Entry 1IQU (X-ray diffraction, 2.20 A resolution); this record covers chain A.

== Chain A ==
Name: photolyase
From: Thermus thermophilus
Notes: EC 4.1.99.3
UniProt: P61497 (PHR_THET8); residues 1-420 here = UniProt positions 1-420
Amino-acid sequence (420 residues; numbered 1 to 420; the number before each row is that of its first residue):
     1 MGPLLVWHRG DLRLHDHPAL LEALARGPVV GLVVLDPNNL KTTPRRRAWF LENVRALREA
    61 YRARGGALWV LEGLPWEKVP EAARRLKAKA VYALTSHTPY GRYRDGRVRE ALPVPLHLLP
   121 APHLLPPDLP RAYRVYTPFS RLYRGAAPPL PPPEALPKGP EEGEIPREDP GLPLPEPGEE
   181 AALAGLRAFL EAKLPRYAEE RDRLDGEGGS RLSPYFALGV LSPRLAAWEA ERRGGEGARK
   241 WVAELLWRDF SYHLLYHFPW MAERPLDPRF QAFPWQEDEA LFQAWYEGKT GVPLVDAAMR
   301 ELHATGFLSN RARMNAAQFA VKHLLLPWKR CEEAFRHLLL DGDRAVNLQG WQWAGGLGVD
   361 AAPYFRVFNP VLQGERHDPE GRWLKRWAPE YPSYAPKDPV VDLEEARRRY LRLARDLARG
Unresolved in the structure: 1, 417-420
Residues lining bound ligands:
  - FAD (flavin-adenine dinucleotide): Y197, G209, S210, R211, L212, S213, F216, W241, E244, L245, W247, R248, S251, F307, L308, S309, N310, R313, M314, A317, F335, L339, D341, G342, D343, V346, N347, Q349, G350, W351
  - thymine (TDR): W247, N310, M314, Q349, G350, W353
Reported in the primary citation:
  - binding site for thymine: W247, N310, M314, Q349, W353
  - conformationally variable residues: M314, W353

== In short ==
Bound to chain A: thymine and flavin-adenine dinucleotide. From the paper: a binding site for thymine at W247,
N310 and M314 among others; conformational variability at M314 and W353.
Chain A is photolyase (Thermus thermophilus); the structure, Crystal structure of photolyase-thymine complex,
was determined by X-ray diffraction (same publication as 1IQR).
